Entry 7TGH (electron microscopy, 2.60 A resolution); this record covers chains S1 and S4 of the 91 polymer chains in the assembly.

[Chain S1]
Protein: NADH-ubiquinone oxidoreductase 75 kDa subunit
Source organism: Tetrahymena thermophila
UniProt: Q23KA9 (Q23KA9_TETTS); numbering as in UniProt (aligned over 1-718)
Sequence (718 residues; each row starts with the number of its first residue):
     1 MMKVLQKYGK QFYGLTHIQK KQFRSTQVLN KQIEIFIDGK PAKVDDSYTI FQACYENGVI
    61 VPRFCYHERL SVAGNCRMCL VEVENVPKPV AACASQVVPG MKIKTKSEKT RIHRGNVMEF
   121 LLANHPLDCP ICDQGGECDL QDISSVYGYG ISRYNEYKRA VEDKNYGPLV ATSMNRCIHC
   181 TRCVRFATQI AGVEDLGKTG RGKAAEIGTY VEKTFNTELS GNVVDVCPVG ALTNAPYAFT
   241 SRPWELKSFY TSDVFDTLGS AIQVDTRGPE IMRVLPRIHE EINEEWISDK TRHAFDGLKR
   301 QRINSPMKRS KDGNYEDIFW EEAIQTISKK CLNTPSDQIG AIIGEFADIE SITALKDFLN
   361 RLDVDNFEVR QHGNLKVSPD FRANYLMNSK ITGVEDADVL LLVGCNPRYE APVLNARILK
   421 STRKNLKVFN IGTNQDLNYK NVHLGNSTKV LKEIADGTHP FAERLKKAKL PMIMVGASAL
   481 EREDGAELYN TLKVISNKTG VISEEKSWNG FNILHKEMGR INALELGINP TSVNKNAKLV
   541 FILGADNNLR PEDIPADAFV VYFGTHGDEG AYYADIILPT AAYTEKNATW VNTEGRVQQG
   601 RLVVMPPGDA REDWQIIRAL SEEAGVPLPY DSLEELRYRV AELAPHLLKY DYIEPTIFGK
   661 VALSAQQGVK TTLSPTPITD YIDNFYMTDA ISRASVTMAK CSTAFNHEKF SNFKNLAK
Unresolved in the structure: 1-31
Ion coordination: 2Fe-2S cluster Fe: Cys-65, Cys-76, Cys-79, Cys-93; 4Fe-4S cluster Fe site 1: His-125, Cys-129, Cys-132, Cys-138; 4Fe-4S cluster Fe site 2: Cys-177, Cys-180, Cys-183, Cys-227
Ligand contacts:
  - 2Fe-2S cluster (FES): Arg-63, Phe-64, Cys-65, Tyr-66, Ala-73, Gly-74, Asn-75, Cys-76, Arg-77, Cys-79, Cys-93
  - 4Fe-4S cluster (SF4), molecule 1: His-125, Pro-126, Asp-128, Cys-129, Cys-132, Gln-134, Gly-135, Cys-138, Leu-140, Gln-141, Arg-176, Val-229, Gly-230
  - 4Fe-4S cluster (SF4), molecule 2: Met-174, Cys-177, Ile-178, His-179, Cys-180, Thr-181, Arg-182, Cys-183, Ile-207, Cys-227, Pro-228, Val-229, Ala-231, Leu-232

[Chain S4]
Protein: NADH dehydrogenase [ubiquinone] iron-sulfur protein 4, mitochondrial
Source organism: Tetrahymena thermophila
UniProt: I7MK61 (I7MK61_TETTS); numbering as in UniProt (aligned over 1-185)
Sequence (185 residues; each row starts with the number of its first residue):
     1 MLLPKNAIQS ARYFEIQKIP AKIAKTANEK ILSVGVAQKN NIQPKTVTAQ GQIGFVQHPQ
    61 LDSSCQYTQF YTPQRRDIRG RVARIYIQDT NHMHDTPQIP EGYKWTLEFE RQAQYKTPWM
   121 GWSFNGDTFS KRNHYFCTLE DAISYCKQMG FGYEVSFPRS RYHTRKSYAD NMLWPGHDNA
   181 VDEDC
Unresolved in the structure: 5-12

[Chain S1 / chain S4 interface]
Residue-residue contacts (111; chain S1 residue first):
  Tyr-48(S1) / His-163(S4)  hydrogen bond
  Thr-49(S1) / Lys-166(S4)
  Gln-52(S1) / His-163(S4)
  Gln-52(S1) / Thr-164(S4)  hydrogen bond (side chain-backbone)
  Gln-52(S1) / Lys-166(S4)
  Arg-63(S1) / Asp-95(S4)
  Tyr-66(S1) / Lys-166(S4)
  His-67(S1) / Lys-166(S4)  hydrogen bond (backbone-side chain)
  Glu-68(S1) / Arg-161(S4)
  Glu-68(S1) / Thr-164(S4)
  Glu-68(S1) / Lys-166(S4)
  Arg-69(S1) / Lys-166(S4)
  Leu-70(S1) / Lys-166(S4)  hydrogen bond (backbone-side chain)
  Ser-71(S1) / Asn-171(S4)
  Val-72(S1) / Tyr-168(S4)
  Val-72(S1) / Asn-171(S4)  hydrogen bond (backbone-side chain)
  Gln-96(S1) / Lys-166(S4)
  Gln-96(S1) / Ser-167(S4)
  Gln-134(S1) / Met-93(S4)
  Glu-137(S1) / Asn-91(S4)
  Glu-137(S1) / Met-93(S4)
  Glu-137(S1) / His-94(S4)
  Asp-139(S1) / His-94(S4)
  Asp-139(S1) / Asp-95(S4)  hydrogen bond (side chain-backbone)
  Asp-139(S1) / Thr-96(S4)  hydrogen bond (side chain-backbone)
  Asp-142(S1) / Thr-96(S4)
  Asp-142(S1) / Pro-97(S4)
  Asp-142(S1) / Gln-98(S4)  hydrogen bond (side chain-backbone)
  Arg-182(S1) / Asp-95(S4)  salt bridge
  Asp-225(S1) / His-92(S4)  salt bridge
  Asp-225(S1) / Met-93(S4)
  Lys-247(S1) / Arg-111(S4)
  Lys-247(S1) / Ser-130(S4)  hydrogen bond (side chain-backbone)
  Lys-247(S1) / Lys-131(S4)  hydrogen bond (side chain-backbone)
  Lys-247(S1) / Asn-133(S4)
  Ser-248(S1) / Tyr-86(S4)
  Ser-248(S1) / Gln-88(S4)
  Ser-248(S1) / Glu-108(S4)
  Phe-249(S1) / Glu-108(S4)
  Tyr-250(S1) / Tyr-86(S4)  hydrophobic
  Tyr-250(S1) / Ile-87(S4)
  Tyr-250(S1) / Gln-88(S4)
  Tyr-250(S1) / Asp-89(S4)  hydrogen bond (side chain-backbone)
  Gln-263(S1) / Asn-91(S4)
  Gly-268(S1) / Gln-114(S4)  hydrogen bond (backbone-side chain)
  Gly-268(S1) / Ser-123(S4)
  Pro-269(S1) / Ser-123(S4)
  Glu-270(S1) / Lys-116(S4)  salt bridge
  Arg-273(S1) / Asn-91(S4)
  Arg-273(S1) / Met-93(S4)
  Leu-275(S1) / Asn-91(S4)
  Leu-275(S1) / Met-93(S4)  hydrophobic
  Pro-276(S1) / His-92(S4)
  Ile-278(S1) / Arg-159(S4)
  Ile-278(S1) / Ser-160(S4)
  Ile-278(S1) / Arg-161(S4)
  His-279(S1) / Arg-159(S4)
  Glu-280(S1) / Ser-160(S4)
  Glu-280(S1) / Arg-161(S4)
  Glu-280(S1) / Tyr-162(S4)  hydrogen bond (side chain-backbone)
  Glu-281(S1) / Arg-159(S4)  salt bridge
  Glu-281(S1) / Tyr-162(S4)
  Glu-285(S1) / His-92(S4)  salt bridge
  Glu-285(S1) / Arg-161(S4)  salt bridge
  Trp-286(S1) / His-92(S4)
  Lys-427(S1) / Asp-182(S4)  salt bridge
  Lys-427(S1) / Asp-184(S4)
  Lys-440(S1) / Asp-184(S4)  hydrogen bond (side chain-backbone)
  Lys-440(S1) / Cys-185(S4)  hydrogen bond (side chain-backbone)
  Val-442(S1) / Asp-184(S4)
  Val-442(S1) / Cys-185(S4)  hydrophobic
  Arg-464(S1) / Asp-184(S4)  salt bridge
  Asn-587(S1) / Arg-84(S4)
  Asn-587(S1) / Glu-110(S4)  hydrogen bond
  Arg-596(S1) / Arg-159(S4)
  Gln-599(S1) / Glu-154(S4)  hydrogen bond
  Arg-601(S1) / Arg-84(S4)
  Arg-601(S1) / Glu-154(S4)  salt bridge
  Arg-601(S1) / Ser-156(S4)
  Leu-602(S1) / Arg-84(S4)  hydrogen bond (backbone-side chain)
  Leu-602(S1) / Arg-111(S4)
  Met-605(S1) / Gln-112(S4)
  Pro-629(S1) / Asn-28(S4)
  Pro-629(S1) / Ile-31(S4)  hydrophobic
  Pro-629(S1) / Leu-32(S4)
  Tyr-630(S1) / Asn-28(S4)
  Asp-631(S1) / Asn-28(S4)  hydrogen bond
  Glu-634(S1) / Lys-22(S4)  salt bridge
  Glu-634(S1) / His-58(S4)
  Glu-635(S1) / Asn-28(S4)
  Glu-635(S1) / Glu-29(S4)
  Glu-635(S1) / Leu-32(S4)
  Tyr-638(S1) / Lys-22(S4)
  Tyr-638(S1) / Gly-35(S4)
  Tyr-638(S1) / Val-36(S4)  hydrophobic
  Tyr-638(S1) / Lys-39(S4)
  Ala-641(S1) / Gly-35(S4)
  Glu-642(S1) / Leu-32(S4)
  Glu-642(S1) / Val-34(S4)
  Glu-642(S1) / Gly-35(S4)
  Pro-645(S1) / Ile-42(S4)
  Leu-648(S1) / Lys-39(S4)
  Leu-648(S1) / Ile-42(S4)  hydrophobic
  Lys-649(S1) / Ile-42(S4)
  Lys-649(S1) / Ile-53(S4)
  Tyr-650(S1) / Ile-53(S4)
  Tyr-650(S1) / Gly-54(S4)  hydrogen bond (backbone-backbone)
  Tyr-650(S1) / Phe-55(S4)  hydrophobic
  Tyr-650(S1) / Val-56(S4)  hydrophobic
  Asp-651(S1) / Arg-159(S4)  salt bridge
  Tyr-652(S1) / Ile-53(S4)  hydrophobic
Interface residues without a listed pair, chain S1 (69 interface residues in all): Ser-47, Ile-60, Ala-73, Ile-143, Val-146, Phe-429, Val-603, Val-604, Arg-637, Arg-639
Interface residues without a listed pair, chain S4 (62 interface residues in all): Thr-26, Ser-33, Gln-38, Gln-52, Tyr-103, Ala-113, Tyr-115, Arg-132, Arg-165

[Overview]
69 residues of chain S1 and 62 residues of chain S4 are in contact; the contacts include 20 hydrogen bonds and
11 salt bridges. Polar contacts include Arg-182(S1)/Asp-95(S4), Asp-225(S1)/His-92(S4) and
Glu-270(S1)/Lys-116(S4). Chain S1 binds 4Fe-4S cluster and 2Fe-2S cluster.
Here chain S1 is NADH-ubiquinone oxidoreductase 75 kDa subunit and chain S4 is NADH dehydrogenase [ubiquinone]
iron-sulfur protein 4, mitochondrial, both from Tetrahymena thermophila. Entry 7TGH (Cryo-EM structure of
respiratory super-complex CI+III2 from Tetrahymena thermophila) was determined by electron microscopy,
deposited together with 7W5Z.
